Entry 8VYO (electron microscopy, 3.74 A resolution); this record covers chains B and C of the 3 polymer chains in the assembly.

[Chain B (and C)]
Protein: 14-3-3 protein zeta/delta
Source organism: Homo sapiens
Notes: chain C of this document is another copy of the same molecule, construct and numbering; everything in this record applies to it too
UniProt: P63104 (1433Z_HUMAN); numbering as in UniProt (aligned over 2-230)
Sequence (229 residues; row label = number of the first residue in the row):
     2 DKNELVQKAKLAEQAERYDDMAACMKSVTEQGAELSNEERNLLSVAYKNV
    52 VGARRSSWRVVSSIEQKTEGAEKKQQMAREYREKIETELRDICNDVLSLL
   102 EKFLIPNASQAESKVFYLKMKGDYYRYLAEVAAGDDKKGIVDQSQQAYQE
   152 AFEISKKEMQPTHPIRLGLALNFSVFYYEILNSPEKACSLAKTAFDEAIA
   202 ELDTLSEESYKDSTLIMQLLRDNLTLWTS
Unresolved in the structure: 70-71, 134-137 (chain C: 70-72, 155-161, 230)

[Interface between chain B and chain C]
Residue-residue contacts (25; chain B residue first):
  Gln8(B) with Lys75(C)
  Lys9(B) with Met78(C)
  Leu12(B) with Ala79(C), hydrophobic; Tyr82(C), hydrophobic
  Gln15(B) with Val61(C); Ile65(C)
  Ala16(B) with Ser58(C); Val62(C), hydrophobic
  Arg18(B) with Tyr82(C), hydrogen bond; Ile86(C); Glu89(C), salt bridge
  Asp21(B) with Tyr82(C), hydrogen bond; Lys85(C), salt bridge
  Ser58(B) with Ala16(C), hydrogen bond (side chain-backbone); Arg18(C)
  Val61(B) with Gln15(C)
  Val62(B) with Ala16(C), hydrophobic
  Ile65(B) with Gln15(C)
  Lys75(B) with Gln8(C)
  Ala79(B) with Leu12(C), hydrophobic
  Tyr82(B) with Ala13(C); Arg18(C), hydrogen bond; Asp21(C)
  Lys85(B) with Asp21(C), salt bridge
  Ile86(B) with Arg18(C)
Also at the interface, not in a pair above, chain B (19 interface residues in all): Glu5, Ala13, Met78
Also at the interface, not in a pair above, chain C (19 interface residues in all): Lys9

[Summary]
Chain B and chain C each contribute 19 residues to their interface, with 4 hydrogen bonds and 3 salt bridges.
Polar pairs include Arg18(B)-Glu89(C), Asp21(B)-Lys85(C) and Arg18(B)-Tyr82(C).
Chain B and chain C are both 14-3-3 protein zeta/delta (Homo sapiens); the structure, Cryo-EM Structure of the
BRAF WT monomer, was determined by electron microscopy, deposited together with 8VYP, 8VYQ, 8VYR, 8VYS and
8VYU.
